8KCC - chains E and J of the 11 polymer chains in the assembly; structure by electron microscopy, 3.10 A resolution.

== Chain E ==
Protein: Histone H3.1
Organism: Arabidopsis thaliana
UniProtKB: P59226 (H31_ARATH); residues 0-135 here correspond to UniProt positions 1-136 (UniProt number = residue number + 1)
Sequence (136 residues; each row starts with the number of its first residue; numbering starts at 0):
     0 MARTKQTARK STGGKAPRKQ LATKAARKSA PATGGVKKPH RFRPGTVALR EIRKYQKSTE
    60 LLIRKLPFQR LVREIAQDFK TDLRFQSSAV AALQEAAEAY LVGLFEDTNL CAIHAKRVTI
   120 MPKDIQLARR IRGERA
Unresolved in the structure: 0-37
Swiss-Prot annotation at these positions:
  - site: Lys14 (Not N6-methylated), Lys27 (Not N6-acetylated), Ala31 (Recognition by ATXR5 and ATXR6), Lys36 (Not N6-acetylated)
  - modified residue: Lys4 (N6,N6,N6-trimethyllysine), Lys9 (N6,N6,N6-trimethyllysine), Ser10 (Phosphoserine), Thr11 (Phosphothreonine), Lys14 (N6-acetyllysine), Lys18 (N6-acetyllysine), Lys23 (N6-acetyllysine), Lys27 (N6,N6,N6-trimethyllysine), Ser28 (Phosphoserine), Lys36 (N6,N6,N6-trimethyllysine)

== Chain J ==
Molecule: 170-nt DNA strand
Sequence (170 nucleotides; each row starts with the number of its first residue; numbers below 1 keep their minus sign (DA-19 is residue -19)):
   -19 ATCGCGACAC CGGCACTGGA ACAGGATGTA TATATGTGAC ACGTGCCTGG AGACTAGGGA
    41 GTAATCCCCT TGGCGGTTAA AACGCGGGGG ACAGCGCGTA CGTGCGTTTA AGCGGTGCTA
   101 GAGCTGTCTA CGACCAATTG AGCGGCCTCG GCACCGGGAT TCTCCAGGAT
Unresolved in the structure: -19 to 0

== Chain E / chain J interface ==
Contacting residue pairs (20):
  His39(E) with DG5(J), base contact; DA6(J), sugar contact
  Arg40(E) with DG82(J), base contact; DT83(J), hydrogen bond to the base; DG84(J), hydrogen bond to the sugar
  Phe41(E) with DG84(J), phosphate contact
  Pro43(E) with DG82(J), phosphate contact; DT83(J), phosphate contact
  Val46(E) with DT83(J), phosphate contact
  Ala47(E) with DT83(J), hydrogen bond to the phosphate
  Arg49(E) with DG8(J), phosphate contact; DT9(J), salt bridge to the phosphate
  Arg63(E) with DA91(J), phosphate contact
  Lys64(E) with DG92(J), hydrogen bond to the phosphate
  Leu65(E) with DA91(J), phosphate contact; DG92(J), hydrogen bond to the phosphate
  Pro66(E) with DA91(J), phosphate contact
  Arg69(E) with DA91(J), salt bridge to the phosphate
  Arg83(E) with DA100(J), base contact; DG101(J), sugar contact
Also at the interface, not in a pair above, chain E (17 interface residues in all): Arg42, Lys56, Lys115, Thr118
Also at the interface, not in a pair above, chain J (15 interface residues in all): DA10, DC72, DA73, DC81

== Overview ==
17 residues of chain E and 15 residues of chain J are in contact; the contacts include 5 hydrogen bonds and 2
salt bridges. Polar contacts include Arg40(E)-DT83(J), Arg40(E)-DG84(J) and Ala47(E)-DT83(J).
Chain E is Histone H3.1 (Arabidopsis thaliana) and chain J is a 170-nt DNA strand; the structure, Complex of
DDM1-nucleosome(H2A.W) complex with DDM1 bound to SHL2, was determined by electron microscopy (same
publication as 8KCB).
